PDB entry 6L1D | X-ray diffraction, 1.95 A resolution | chain A

# Chain A
Name: StAR-related lipid transfer protein 4
From: Homo sapiens
UniProt: Q96DR4 (STAR4_HUMAN); residues 2-205 here = UniProt positions 2-205
Amino-acid sequence (210 residues; each row starts with the number of its first residue; numbers below 1 keep their minus sign (Gly-4 is residue -4)):
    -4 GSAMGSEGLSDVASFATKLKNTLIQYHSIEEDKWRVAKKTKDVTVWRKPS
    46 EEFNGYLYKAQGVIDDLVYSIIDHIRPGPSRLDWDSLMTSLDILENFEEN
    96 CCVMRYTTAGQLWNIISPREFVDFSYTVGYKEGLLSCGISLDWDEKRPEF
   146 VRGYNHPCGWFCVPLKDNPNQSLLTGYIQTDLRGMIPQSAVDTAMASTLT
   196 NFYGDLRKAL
Not modelled in the structure: -4 to 5
Construct notes: expression tag (-4 to 1); engineered mutation Ser75 (Cys in Q96DR4)
What the authors report for this chain:
  - contacts within the chain: Arg76-Asp80 (salt bridge)

# Overview
From the paper: contacts within the chain involving Arg76 and Asp80.
Chain A is StAR-related lipid transfer protein 4 (Homo sapiens); the structure, Structure of human
StAR-related lipid transfer protein 4, was determined by X-ray diffraction together with 6L1M from the same
study.
